5HHO - chains A and E of the 5 polymer chains in the assembly; structure by X-ray diffraction, 2.95 A resolution.

[Chain A]
Molecule: HLA class I histocompatibility antigen, A-2 alpha chain
Source organism: Homo sapiens
UniProtKB: P01892 (1A02_HUMAN); residues 1-276 here correspond to UniProt positions 25-300 (UniProt number = residue number + 24)
Amino-acid sequence (276 residues; row label = number of the first residue in the row):
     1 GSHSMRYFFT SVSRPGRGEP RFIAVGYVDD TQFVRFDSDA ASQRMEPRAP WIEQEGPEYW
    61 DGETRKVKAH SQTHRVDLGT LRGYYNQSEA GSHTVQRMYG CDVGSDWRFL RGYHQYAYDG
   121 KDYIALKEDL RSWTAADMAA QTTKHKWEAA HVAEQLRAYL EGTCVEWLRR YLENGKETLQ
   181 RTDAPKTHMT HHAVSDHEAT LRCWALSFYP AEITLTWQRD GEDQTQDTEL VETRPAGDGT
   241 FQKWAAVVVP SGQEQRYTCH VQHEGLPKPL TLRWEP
Disulfide bonds: Cys-101/Cys-164, Cys-203/Cys-259

[Chain E]
Molecule: JM22 TCR beta chain
Source organism: Homo sapiens
Amino-acid sequence (241 residues; each row starts with the number of its first residue):
     4 GGITQSPKYL FRKEGQNVTL SCEQNLNHDA MYWYRQDPGQ GLRLIYYSQI VNDFQKGDIA
    64 EGYSVSREKK ESFPLTVTSA QKNPTAFYLC ASSIRSSYEQ YFGPGTRLTV TEDLKNVFPP
   124 EVAVFEPSEA EISHTQKATL VCLATGFYPD HVELSWWVNG KEVHSGVCTD PQPLKEQPAL
   184 NDSRYALSSR LRVSATFWQD PRNHFRCQVQ FYGLSENDEW TQDRAKPVTQ IVSAEAWGRA
   244 D
Not modelled in the structure: 244
Disulfide bonds: Cys-25/Cys-93, Cys-145/Cys-210

[Chain A / chain E interface]
Residue-residue contacts (18):
  Lys-68(A) with Asp-56(E)
  Ala-69(A) with Asp-56(E)
  Gln-72(A) with Ile-53(E); Val-54(E); Asn-55(E)
  Thr-73(A) with Ile-53(E)
  Arg-75(A) with Asn-55(E)
  Val-76(A) with Val-54(E), hydrophobic
  Lys-146(A) with Asp-32(E), salt bridge
  Ala-149(A) with Tyr-101(E), hydrogen bond (backbone-side chain)
  Ala-150(A) with Ile-97(E), hydrophobic; Arg-98(E), hydrogen bond (backbone-side chain); Tyr-101(E)
  His-151(A) with Arg-98(E), hydrogen bond (backbone-side chain); Tyr-101(E), hydrogen bond
  Val-152(A) with Arg-98(E)
  Gln-155(A) with Arg-98(E), hydrogen bond; Ser-100(E), hydrogen bond
Interface residues without a listed pair, chain E (10 interface residues in all): Ser-99
Interface features reported in the paper:
  - interface residues, chain E: Asp-32(E), Arg-98(E)

[Summary]
12 residues of chain A and 10 residues of chain E are in contact; the contacts include 6 hydrogen bonds and 1
salt bridge. Polar pairs include Lys-146(A)/Asp-32(E), Ala-149(A)/Tyr-101(E) and Ala-150(A)/Arg-98(E). From
the paper: interface residues Asp-32(E) and Arg-98(E).
Here chain A is HLA class I histocompatibility antigen, A-2 alpha chain and chain E is JM22 TCR beta chain,
both from Homo sapiens. Entry 5HHO (Crystal Structure of the JM22 TCR in complex with HLA-A*0201 in complex
with M1-G4E) was determined by X-ray diffraction, deposited together with 5HHM, 5HHN, 5HHP and 5HHQ.
